5VOT - chains D and H of the 8 polymer chains in the assembly; structure by electron microscopy, 4.90 A resolution (low resolution: residue-level contacts below are approximate; hydrogen-bond / salt-bridge calls are withheld).

# Chain D
Molecule: Glutamate receptor 2
Source organism: Rattus norvegicus
UniProt: P19491 (GRIA2_RAT); the construct has insertions or renumbered stretches relative to UniProt, so the offset changes along the chain: -20 to 847 = UniProt 1-868; 854-868 = UniProt 869-883
Chain sequence (889 residues; each row starts with the number of its first residue; numbers below 1 keep their minus sign (Met-20 is residue -20)):
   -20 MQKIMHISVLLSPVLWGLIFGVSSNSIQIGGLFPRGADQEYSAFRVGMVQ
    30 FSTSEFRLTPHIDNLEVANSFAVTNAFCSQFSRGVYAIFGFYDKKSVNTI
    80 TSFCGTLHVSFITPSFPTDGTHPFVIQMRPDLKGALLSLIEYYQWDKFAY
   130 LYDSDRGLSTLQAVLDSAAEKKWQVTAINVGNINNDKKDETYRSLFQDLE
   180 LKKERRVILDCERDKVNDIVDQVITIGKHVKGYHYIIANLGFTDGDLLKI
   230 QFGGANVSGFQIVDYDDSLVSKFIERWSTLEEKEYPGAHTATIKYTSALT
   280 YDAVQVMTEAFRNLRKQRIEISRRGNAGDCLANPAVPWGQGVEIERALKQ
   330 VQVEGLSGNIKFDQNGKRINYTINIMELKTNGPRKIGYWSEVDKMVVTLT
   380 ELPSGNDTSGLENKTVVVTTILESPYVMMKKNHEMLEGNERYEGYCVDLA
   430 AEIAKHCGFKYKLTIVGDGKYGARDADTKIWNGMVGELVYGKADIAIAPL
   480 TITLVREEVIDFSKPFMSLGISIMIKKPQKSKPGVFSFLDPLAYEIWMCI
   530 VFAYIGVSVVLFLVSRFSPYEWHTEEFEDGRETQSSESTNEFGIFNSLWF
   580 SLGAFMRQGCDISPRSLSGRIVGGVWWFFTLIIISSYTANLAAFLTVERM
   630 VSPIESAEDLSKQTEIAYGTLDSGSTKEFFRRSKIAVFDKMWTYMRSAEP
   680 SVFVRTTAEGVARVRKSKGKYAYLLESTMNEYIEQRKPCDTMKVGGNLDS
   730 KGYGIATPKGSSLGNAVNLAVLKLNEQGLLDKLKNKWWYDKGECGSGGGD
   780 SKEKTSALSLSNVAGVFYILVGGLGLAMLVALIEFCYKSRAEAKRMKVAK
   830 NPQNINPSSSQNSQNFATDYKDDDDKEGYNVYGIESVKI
Disordered / not traced: -20 to 390, 549-565, 775-783, 826-868
Sequence notes: conflict Arg586 (Gln607 in P19491), Asp854 (Tyr869 in P19491); insertion (848-853)
UniProt features mapped onto this chain:
  - region: Ala846, Thr847, Lys855 to Gly862 (Required for interaction with IQSEC1)
  - binding site (L-glutamate): Pro478, Thr480, Arg485, Ser654, Thr655, Glu705
  - site: Arg453 (Interaction with the cone snail toxin Con-ikot-ikot), Ile633 (Crucial to convey clamshell closure to channel opening), Arg660 (Interaction with the cone snail toxin Con-ikot-ikot), Lys752 (Interaction with the cone snail toxin Con-ikot-ikot)
  - modified residue: Ser662 (Phosphoserine), Ser696 (Phosphoserine), Ser839 (Phosphoserine), Ser842 (Phosphoserine), Tyr861 (Phosphotyrosine), Ser865 (Phosphoserine)
  - lipidation (S-palmitoyl cysteine): Cys589, Cys815
  - glycosylation (N-linked (GlcNAc...) asparagine): Asn235, Asn349, Asn385, Asn392
Disulfide bonds: Cys718-Cys773

# Chain H
Molecule: Voltage-dependent calcium channel gamma-2 subunit
Source organism: Rattus norvegicus
UniProt: Q71RJ2 (CCG2_RAT); residue numbers follow UniProt; this construct covers 1-323
Chain sequence (323 residues; each row starts with the number of its first residue):
     1 MGLFDRGVQMLLTTVGAFAAFSLMTIAVGTDYWLYSRGVCKTKSVSENET
    51 SKKNEEVMTHSGLWRTCCLEGNFKGLCKQIDHFPEDADYEADTAEYFLRA
   101 VRASSIFPILSVILLFMGGLCIAASEFYKTRHNIILSAGIFFVSAGLSNI
   151 IGIIVYISANAGDPSKSDSKKNSYSYGWSFYFGALSFIIAEMVGVLAVHM
   201 FIDRHKQLRATARATDYLQASAITRIPSYRYRYQRRSRSSSRSTEPSHSR
   251 DASPVGVKGFNTLPSTEISMYTLSRDPLKAATTPTATYNSDRDNSFLQVH
   301 NCIQKDSKDSLHANTANRRTTPV
Disordered / not traced: 1-5, 39-56, 70-72, 162-173, 214-323
UniProt features mapped onto this chain:
  - modified residue: Ser253 (Phosphoserine), Tyr271 (Phosphotyrosine), Thr321 (Phosphothreonine)
  - glycosylation: Asn48 (N-linked (GlcNAc...) asparagine)
Disulfide bonds: Cys67-Cys77

# Chain D / chain H interface
Residue-residue contacts - 5 pairs, chain D then chain H:
  Lys697(D) with Asp86(H); Ala87(H)
  Phe796(D) with Ile154(H)
  Tyr797(D) with Leu98(H)
  Leu811(D) with Ile140(H)
Interface residues without a listed pair, chain D (9 interface residues in all): Ser790, Ala793, Val800, Gly801, Gly804
Interface residues without a listed pair, chain H (9 interface residues in all): Leu147, Ile151, Ser158, Ala161

# In short
Chain D and chain H each contribute 9 residues to their interface. Curated annotation (UniProt) lists 6
L-glutamate-binding residues on chain D.
Chain D is Glutamate receptor 2 and chain H is Voltage-dependent calcium channel gamma-2 subunit, both from
Rattus norvegicus; the structure, Structure of AMPA receptor-TARP complex, was determined by electron
microscopy (same publication as 5VOU and 5VOV).
